Entry 5VWT (X-ray diffraction, 2.75 A resolution); this record covers chains A and C of the 4 polymer chains in the assembly.

[Chain A (and C)]
Name: UDP-galactopyranose mutase
Organism: Neosartorya fumigata
Notes: EC 5.4.99.9; chain C of this document is another copy of the same molecule, construct and numbering; everything in this record applies to it too
Reference sequence: Q4W1X2 (Q4W1X2_ASPFM); residues 1-510 here = UniProt positions 1-510
Chain sequence (513 residues; numbered -2 to 510; the number before each row is that of its first residue; numbers below 1 keep their minus sign (Ala-2 is residue -2)):
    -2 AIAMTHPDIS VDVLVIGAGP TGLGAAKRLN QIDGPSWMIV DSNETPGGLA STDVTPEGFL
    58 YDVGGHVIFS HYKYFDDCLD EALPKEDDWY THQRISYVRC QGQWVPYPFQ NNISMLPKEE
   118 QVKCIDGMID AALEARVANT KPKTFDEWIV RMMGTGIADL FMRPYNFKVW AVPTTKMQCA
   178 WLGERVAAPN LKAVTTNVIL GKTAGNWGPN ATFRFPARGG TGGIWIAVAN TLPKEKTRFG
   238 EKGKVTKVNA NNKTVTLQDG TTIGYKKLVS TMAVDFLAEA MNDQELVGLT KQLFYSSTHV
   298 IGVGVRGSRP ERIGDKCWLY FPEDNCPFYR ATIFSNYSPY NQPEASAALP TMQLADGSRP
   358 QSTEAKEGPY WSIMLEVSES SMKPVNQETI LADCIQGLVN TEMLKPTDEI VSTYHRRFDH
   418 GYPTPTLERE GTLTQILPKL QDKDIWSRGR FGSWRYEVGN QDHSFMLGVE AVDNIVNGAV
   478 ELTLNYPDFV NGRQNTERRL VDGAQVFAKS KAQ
Disordered / not traced: -2 to 2, 200-207, 506-510 (chain C: -2 to 2, 61-63, 507-510)
Sequence notes: expression tag (-2 to 0); engineered mutation Ala344 (Lys in Q4W1X2), Ala345 (Lys in Q4W1X2); conflict Thr429 (Ala in Q4W1X2)
Small-molecule neighbours:
  - FAD (flavin-adenine dinucleotide): Ile13, Gly14, Ala15, Gly16, Pro17, Thr18, Gly19, Val37, Asp38, Ser39, Gly44, Gly45, Leu46, Ala47, Val60, Gly61, Gly62, His63, Val64, Gly240, Lys241, Val242, Thr268, Met269, Thr295, Trp315, Arg327, Glu373, Gly418, Tyr419, Gly446, Arg447, Gly456, Asn457, Gln458, Ser461
  - NADPH (NDP; NADPH dihydro-nicotinamide-adenine-dinucleotide phosphate): Ile65, Phe66, His68, Arg91, Ser93, Tyr104, Tyr317, Arg327, Tyr419, Arg447, Tyr453, Gly456, Asn457, His460, Asn488
UniProt features mapped onto this chain:
  - binding site (FAD): Thr18, Asp38, Leu46, Gly61, His63, Val242, Arg327, Arg447, Gly456, Asn457, Gln458, Ser461
  - binding site (UDP-alpha-D-galactose): Gly61, Gly62, Tyr104, Gln107, Met159, Tyr162, Asn163, Trp167, Arg182, Asn207, Tyr317, Arg327, Tyr419, Tyr453, Asn457
  - binding site (NADH): His68, Arg91, Ser93, Tyr419, Arg447, Asn457
  - binding site (NADPH): His68, Arg91, Ser93, Tyr104, Asn203, Trp315, Tyr317, Tyr419, Arg447, Asn457, His460
Reported in the primary citation:
  - binding site for NADPH: Ile65, Phe66, His68, Arg91, Ile92, Ser93, Tyr104, Tyr317, Tyr419, Arg447, Tyr453, Asn457, His460
  - binding site for flavin-adenine dinucleotide: His63, Arg327
  - contacts within the chain: His63-Trp315
  - conformationally variable residues (side-chain flip): His63
  - mutagenesis - R91A (125-fold), S93A (14-fold), Y104A (3-fold), Y317A (3-fold), R447A: decreased catalytic activity on NADPH

[How chain A and chain C interact]
Contacting residue pairs - 46 pairs, chain A then chain C:
  Asp9(A) - Phe504(C)
  Arg25(A) - Asn474(C)  hydrogen bond (side chain-backbone)
  Pro32(A) - Phe504(C)  hydrophobic
  Arg133(A) - Val134(C)  hydrogen bond (side chain-backbone)
  Arg133(A) - Asn136(C)
  Val134(A) - Arg133(C)  hydrogen bond (backbone-side chain)
  Asn136(A) - Arg133(C)
  Asn471(A) - Glu494(C)
  Ile472(A) - Gly500(C)  hydrogen bond (backbone-backbone)
  Ile472(A) - Phe504(C)  hydrophobic
  Val473(A) - Asp499(C)
  Val473(A) - Gly500(C)  hydrogen bond (backbone-backbone)
  Val473(A) - Ala501(C)  hydrogen bond (backbone-backbone)
  Asn474(A) - Arg25(C)  hydrogen bond (backbone-side chain)
  Asn474(A) - Asn474(C)
  Asn474(A) - Asp499(C)
  Asn474(A) - Ala501(C)
  Gly475(A) - Glu494(C)
  Gly475(A) - Arg495(C)  hydrogen bond (backbone-backbone)
  Gly475(A) - Asp499(C)
  Ala476(A) - Glu494(C)
  Val477(A) - Arg490(C)
  Val477(A) - Glu494(C)
  Leu479(A) - Phe486(C)  hydrophobic
  Tyr483(A) - Phe486(C)  hydrophobic
  Tyr483(A) - Arg490(C)  hydrogen bond
  Phe486(A) - Leu479(C)  hydrophobic
  Phe486(A) - Tyr483(C)  hydrophobic
  Arg490(A) - Val477(C)
  Arg490(A) - Tyr483(C)  hydrogen bond
  Glu494(A) - Asn471(C)
  Glu494(A) - Gly475(C)
  Glu494(A) - Ala476(C)
  Glu494(A) - Val477(C)
  Arg495(A) - Gly475(C)  hydrogen bond (backbone-backbone)
  Asp499(A) - Val473(C)
  Asp499(A) - Asn474(C)
  Asp499(A) - Gly475(C)
  Gly500(A) - Ile472(C)
  Gly500(A) - Val473(C)  hydrogen bond (backbone-backbone)
  Ala501(A) - Val473(C)  hydrogen bond (backbone-backbone)
  Ala501(A) - Asn474(C)
  Phe504(A) - Asp9(C)
  Phe504(A) - Pro32(C)  hydrophobic
  Phe504(A) - Lys263(C)
  Phe504(A) - Lys264(C)
Interface residues without a listed pair, chain A (26 interface residues in all): Ala135, Lys263, Asp470
Interface residues without a listed pair, chain C (26 interface residues in all): Asp470

[Summary]
Chain A and chain C each contribute 26 residues to their interface; the contacts include 13 hydrogen bonds.
Polar pairs include Arg25(A)-Asn474(C), Arg133(A)-Val134(C) and Tyr483(A)-Arg490(C). From the paper: a binding
site for NADPH at Ile65(A), Phe66(A) and His68(A) among others; R91A, S93A and Y104A of chain A, among others,
reduce catalytic activity on NADPH; 5 substitutions were tested in all.
Chain A and chain C are both UDP-galactopyranose mutase (Neosartorya fumigata); the structure, Crystal
structure of oxidized Aspergillus fumigatus UDP-galactopyranose mutase complexed with NADPH, was determined by
X-ray diffraction together with 5VWU and 4GDE from the same study.
